Entry 6RL6 (X-ray diffraction, 1.60 A resolution); this record covers chains A and P.

Chain A:
Molecule: 14-3-3 protein sigma
From: Homo sapiens
Reference sequence: P31947 (1433S_HUMAN); numbering as in UniProt (aligned over 1-248)
Chain sequence (253 residues; row label = number of the first residue in the row; numbers below 1 keep their minus sign (Gly-4 is residue -4)):
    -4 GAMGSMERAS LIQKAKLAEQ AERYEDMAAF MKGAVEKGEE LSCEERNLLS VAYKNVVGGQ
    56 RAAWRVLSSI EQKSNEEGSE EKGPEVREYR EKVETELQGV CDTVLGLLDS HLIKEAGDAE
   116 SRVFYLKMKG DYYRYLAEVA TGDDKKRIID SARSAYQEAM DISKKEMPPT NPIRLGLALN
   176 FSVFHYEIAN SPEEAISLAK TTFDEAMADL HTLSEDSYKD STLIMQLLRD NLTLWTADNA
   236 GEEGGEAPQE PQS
Unresolved in the structure: -4, 72-77, 232-248
Construct notes: expression tag (-4 to 0)
Modified residues: Cys38 (S-hydroxycysteine; CSO)
UniProt features mapped onto this chain:
  - site (Interaction with phosphoserine on interacting protein): Arg56, Arg129
  - modified residue (Phosphoserine): Ser5, Ser74, Ser248
Metal / ion sites: Mg2+: Glu35, Glu110, Glu188
Residues lining bound ligands: K7Q (N-(2-azanylethyl)-2-carbamimidoyl-7-methoxy-1-benzothiophene-4-carboxamide): Glu14, Cys38, Glu39, Asn42, Leu43, Val46

Chain P:
Molecule: Cellular tumor antigen p53
Reference sequence: P04637 (P53_HUMAN); numbering as in UniProt (aligned over 382-393)
Chain sequence (12 residues; numbered 382 to 393; the number before each row is that of its first residue):
   382 KLMFKTEGPD SD
Modified residues: Thr387 (phosphothreonine; TPO)
UniProt features mapped onto this chain:
  - modified residue: Lys382 (N6,N6-dimethyllysine), Ser392 (Phosphoserine)
  - cross-link: Lys386 (Glycyl lysine isopeptide (Lys-Gly) (interchain with G-Cter in SUMO))
Reported in the primary citation:
  - post-translational modification sites: Thr387 (citing earlier work)

How chain A and chain P interact:
Residue-residue contacts (35; chain A residue first):
  Lys49(A) with Thr387(P); Glu388(P), hydrogen bond (side chain-backbone); Gly389(P); Pro390(P), hydrogen bond (side chain-backbone); Ser392(P), hydrogen bond (backbone-side chain)
  Asn50(A) with Pro390(P); Ser392(P)
  Gly53(A) with Ser392(P); Asp393(P)
  Gly54(A) with Ser392(P), hydrogen bond (backbone-backbone)
  Arg56(A) with Met384(P); Thr387(P); Asp393(P), salt bridge
  Ala57(A) with Asp393(P)
  Arg60(A) with Met384(P); Asp393(P), salt bridge
  Lys122(A) with Glu388(P), salt bridge
  Arg129(A) with Thr387(P)
  Tyr130(A) with Thr387(P)
  Leu174(A) with Lys386(P); Thr387(P); Glu388(P)
  Asn175(A) with Thr387(P); Glu388(P), hydrogen bond (side chain-backbone)
  Val178(A) with Phe385(P), hydrophobic; Lys386(P); Thr387(P)
  Tyr181(A) with Phe385(P), hydrophobic
  Glu182(A) with Lys382(P), salt bridge; Phe385(P)
  Asp225(A) with Lys386(P), salt bridge
  Asn226(A) with Phe385(P); Lys386(P), hydrogen bond (side chain-backbone)
  Leu229(A) with Phe385(P), hydrophobic
  Trp230(A) with Phe385(P)
Other interface residues (no listed pair), chain A (23 interface residues in all): Val46, Glu133, Gly171, Leu222
Other interface residues (no listed pair), chain P (11 interface residues in all): Leu383

Overview:
23 residues of chain A and 11 residues of chain P are in contact, with 6 hydrogen bonds and 5 salt bridges.
Polar pairs include Arg56(A)-Asp393(P), Arg60(A)-Asp393(P) and Lys122(A)-Glu388(P). Chain A binds compound
K7Q. Glu35(A), Glu110(A) and Glu188(A) form the Mg2+ site. The paper reports a modification site at Thr387(P).
Here chain A is 14-3-3 protein sigma (Homo sapiens) and chain P is Cellular tumor antigen p53. Entry 6RL6
(Fragment AZ-024 binding at the p53pT387/14-3-3 sigma interface) was determined by X-ray diffraction,
deposited together with 6R5L, 6RHC, 6RJL, 6RJQ, 6RJZ, 6RK8 and 24 further entries.
